PDB entry 4RQU | X-ray diffraction, 2.50 A resolution | chains A and B

# Chain A (and B)
Protein: Alcohol Dehydrogenase
From: Arabidopsis thaliana
Notes: EC 1.1.1.1; chain B of this document is another copy of the same molecule, construct and numbering; everything in this record applies to it too
UniProtKB: P06525 (ADH1_ARATH); residue numbers follow UniProt; this construct covers 6-379
Sequence (375 residues; each row starts with the number of its first residue):
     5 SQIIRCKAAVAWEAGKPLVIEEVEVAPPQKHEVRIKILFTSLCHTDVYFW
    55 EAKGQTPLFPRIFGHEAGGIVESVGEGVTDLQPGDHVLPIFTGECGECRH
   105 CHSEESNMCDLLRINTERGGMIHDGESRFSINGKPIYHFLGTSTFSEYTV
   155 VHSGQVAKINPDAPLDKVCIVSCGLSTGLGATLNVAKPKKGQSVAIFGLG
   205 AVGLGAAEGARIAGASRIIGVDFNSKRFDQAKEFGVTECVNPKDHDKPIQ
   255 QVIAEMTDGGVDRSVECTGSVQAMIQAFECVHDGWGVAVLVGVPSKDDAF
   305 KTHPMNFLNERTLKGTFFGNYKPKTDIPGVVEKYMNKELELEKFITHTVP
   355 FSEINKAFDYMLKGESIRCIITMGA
Construct notes: expression tag (5)
Metal / ion sites: Zn2+ site 1: Cys47, His69, Cys177; Zn2+ site 2: Cys99, Cys102, Cys105, Cys113
UniProt features mapped onto this chain:
  - binding site (Zn(2+)): Cys47, Asp50, His69, Glu70, Cys99, Cys102, Cys105, Cys113, Cys177
  - binding site (an alcohol): Thr49, His69
  - binding site (NAD(+)): Thr49, Val206, Asp226, Arg231, Thr272, Val295, Val297, Thr320, Phe322, Arg372
  - modified residue: Ser229 (Phosphoserine)
  - natural variant: Phe43 (F43Y: In strain: cv. Hiroshima), Val51 (V51L: In strain: cv. Bla-10, cv. Ci-0 and 4 more), Glu101 (E101D: In strain: cv. Aa-0, cv. Al-0 and 6 more), His106 (H106K: In strain: cv. Bl-1 and cv. Gr-1; H106Q: In strain: cv. Aa-0, cv. Al-0 and 4 more), Thr120 (T120P: In strain: cv. Es-0), Ser180 (S180A: In strain: cv. Bla-10), Ser197 (S197T: In strain: cv. Cvi-0), Ala217 (A217V: In strain: cv. Kas-1)
  - mutagenesis: Cys105 (C105Y: In R006; inactive enzyme)

# Interface between chain A and chain B
Residue-residue contacts (69; chain A residue first):
  Arg103(A) with Asp262(B), hydrogen bond (side chain-backbone); His286(B), hydrogen bond; Trp289(B)
  His104(A) with Asp287(B), salt bridge
  Ser107(A) with Trp289(B)
  Glu108(A) with Lys193(B), salt bridge
  Glu109(A) with Gly288(B); Trp289(B); Glu314(B)
  Ser110(A) with Gly288(B); Trp289(B); Glu314(B), hydrogen bond
  Asn111(A) with Glu314(B), hydrogen bond (backbone-side chain)
  Met112(A) with Asp287(B); Asn313(B); Glu314(B)
  Arg117(A) with Asp287(B), salt bridge
  Lys193(A) with Glu109(B), salt bridge
  Asp266(A) with Arg103(B), salt bridge
  Met278(A) with Pro308(B), hydrophobic
  His286(A) with His104(B)
  Asp287(A) with His104(B), salt bridge; Arg117(B), salt bridge
  Gly288(A) with Ser110(B)
  Trp289(A) with Arg103(B); His104(B)
  Val295(A) with Leu312(B)
  Asp301(A) with His307(B), salt bridge
  Ala303(A) with Lys305(B)
  Phe304(A) with Phe304(B); Lys305(B), hydrogen bond (backbone-backbone); Thr306(B)
  Lys305(A) with Ala303(B); Phe304(B), hydrogen bond (backbone-backbone)
  Thr306(A) with Asp302(B); Ala303(B); Phe304(B), hydrogen bond (backbone-backbone)
  His307(A) with Asp301(B), salt bridge
  Pro308(A) with Pro298(B), hydrophobic; Lys300(B); Asp302(B)
  Phe311(A) with Leu317(B), hydrophobic; Gly319(B); Thr320(B)
  Leu312(A) with Val295(B); Gly296(B); Val297(B), hydrophobic; Phe321(B)
  Asn313(A) with Met112(B)
  Glu314(A) with Asn111(B); Met112(B); Gly319(B); Thr320(B); Phe321(B), hydrogen bond (side chain-backbone); Asn324(B), hydrogen bond
  Arg315(A) with Gly319(B), hydrogen bond (backbone-backbone)
  Thr316(A) with Leu317(B); Lys318(B)
  Leu317(A) with Phe311(B); Thr316(B); Leu317(B), hydrogen bond (backbone-backbone)
  Lys318(A) with Phe311(B); Thr316(B)
  Gly319(A) with Phe311(B); Glu314(B)
  Thr320(A) with Phe311(B); Leu312(B)
  Phe321(A) with Leu312(B)
  Asn324(A) with Glu314(B)
Other interface residues (no listed pair), chain A (41 interface residues in all): Arg267, Leu294, Gly296, Val297, Pro298
Other interface residues (no listed pair), chain B (46 interface residues in all): Ser107, Gln196, Thr261, Asp266, Val275, Met278, Leu294, Met309, Arg315

# Summary
Chain A and chain B form an interface of 41 and 46 residues respectively, with 11 hydrogen bonds and 9 salt
bridges. Among the polar pairs are His104(A)-Asp287(B), Glu108(A)-Lys193(B) and Arg117(A)-Asp287(B).
Chain A and chain B are both Alcohol Dehydrogenase (Arabidopsis thaliana); the structure, Alcohol
Dehydrogenase crystal structure in complex with NAD, was determined by X-ray diffraction together with 4RQT
from the same study.
